3UM2 - chains A and B; structure by X-ray diffraction, 2.59 A resolution.

# Chain A
Molecule: BRO1 domain-containing protein BROX
From: Homo sapiens
Notes: fragment: Brox bro1 domain 2-377
Reference sequence: Q5VW32 (BROX_HUMAN); residue numbers follow UniProt; this construct covers 2-377
Amino-acid sequence (376 residues; row label = number of the first residue in the row):
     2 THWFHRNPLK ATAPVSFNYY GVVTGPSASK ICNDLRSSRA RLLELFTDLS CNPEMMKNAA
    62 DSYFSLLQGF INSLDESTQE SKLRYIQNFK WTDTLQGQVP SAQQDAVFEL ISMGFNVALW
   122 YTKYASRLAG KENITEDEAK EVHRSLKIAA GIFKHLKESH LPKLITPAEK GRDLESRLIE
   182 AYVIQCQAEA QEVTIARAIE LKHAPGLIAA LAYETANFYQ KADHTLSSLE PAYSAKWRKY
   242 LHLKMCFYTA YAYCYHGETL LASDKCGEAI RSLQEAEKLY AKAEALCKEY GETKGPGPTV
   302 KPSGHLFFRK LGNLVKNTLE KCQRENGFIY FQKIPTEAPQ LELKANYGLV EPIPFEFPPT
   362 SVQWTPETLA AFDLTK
Not modelled in the structure: 377
Swiss-Prot annotation at these positions:
  - modified residue: K283 (N6-acetyllysine)
  - mutagenesis: H204 (H204A: Does not affect SYN2 interaction. Does not induce SYN2 ubiquitination. Does not affect recruitment to sites of rupture. Impairs NE repair), L350 (L350A: Loss of SYN2 interaction. Abolishes BROX recruitment to sites of nuclear envelope (NE) rupture. Impairs NE resealing. Does not induce SYN2 ubiquitination)
Disulfide bonds: C267-C323
What the authors report for this chain:
  - specificity-determining residues: Y348 (by similarity / conservation)

# Chain B
Molecule: Charged multivesicular body protein 5
Notes: fragment: Synthetic peptide of C-terminal tail of CHMP5 200-219
Reference sequence: Q9NZZ3 (CHMP5_HUMAN); numbering as in UniProt (aligned over 200-219)
Amino-acid sequence (20 residues; row label = number of the first residue in the row):
   200 TKNKDGVLVD EFGLPQIPAS
Not modelled in the structure: 217-219

# Chain A / chain B interface
Contacting residue pairs - 23 pairs, chain A then chain B:
  E137(A) - E210(B)
  A140(A) - F211(B)  hydrophobic
  K141(A) - E210(B)
  K141(A) - F211(B)
  H144(A) - F211(B)
  V194(A) - F211(B)  hydrophobic
  T195(A) - F211(B)
  T195(A) - L213(B)
  R198(A) - D209(B)  salt bridge
  R198(A) - F211(B)
  R198(A) - L213(B)
  H204(A) - L213(B)
  H204(A) - P214(B)
  H204(A) - I216(B)
  L208(A) - L213(B)  hydrophobic
  L208(A) - P214(B)
  Y348(A) - N202(B)  hydrogen bond
  Y348(A) - V206(B)
  Y348(A) - V208(B)  hydrophobic
  Y348(A) - G212(B)
  Y348(A) - P214(B)  hydrophobic
  G349(A) - F211(B)
  G349(A) - G212(B)
Also at the interface, not in a pair above, chain A (12 interface residues in all): A199
Interface features reported in the paper:
  - specific contacts: H204(A)-P214(B) (hydrogen bond)
  - hot spots on chain A (mutagenesis) - Y348A: abolished binding to Charged multivesicular body protein 5 (chain B)

# In short
12 residues of chain A face 10 of chain B across their interface, with 1 hydrogen bond and 1 salt bridge.
Polar pairs include R198(A)-D209(B) and Y348(A)-N202(B). The paper describes a hydrogen bond between H204(A)
and P214(B). From the paper: Y348A of chain A abolishes binding to Charged multivesicular body protein 5
(chain B); the specificity determinant Y348(A).
Chain A is BRO1 domain-containing protein BROX (Homo sapiens) and chain B is Charged multivesicular body
protein 5; the structure, Crystal structure of the Brox Bro1 domain in complex with the C-terminal tail of
CHMP5, was determined by X-ray diffraction, deposited together with 3ULY, 3UM0, 3UM1 and 3UM3.
